PDB entry 7H2L | X-ray diffraction, 1.37 A resolution | chains A and B

# Chain A
Molecule: Serine protease subunit NS2B
From: Zika virus
Reference sequence: Q32ZE1 (POLG_ZIKV); residues 46-89 here correspond to UniProt positions 1414-1457 (UniProt number = residue number + 1368)
Amino-acid sequence (46 residues; numbered 44 to 89; the number before each row is that of its first residue):
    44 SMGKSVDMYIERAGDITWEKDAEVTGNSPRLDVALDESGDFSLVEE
Not modelled in the structure: 44-49, 89
Construct notes: expression tag (44-45)

# Chain B
Molecule: Serine protease NS3
From: Zika virus
Notes: EC 3.4.21.91, 3.6.1.15, 3.6.4.13
Reference sequence: Q32ZE1 (POLG_ZIKV); residues 11-177 here correspond to UniProt positions 1509-1675 (UniProt number = residue number + 1498)
Amino-acid sequence (168 residues; each row starts with the number of its first residue):
    10 MKEVKKGETTDGVYRVMTRRLLGSTQVGVGVMQEGVFHTMWHVTKGAALR
    60 SGEGRLDPYWGDVKQDLVSYCGPWKLDAAWDGLSEVQLLAVPPGERAKNI
   110 QTLPGIFKTKDGDIGAVALDYPAGTSGSPILDKCGRVIGLYGNGVVIKNG
   160 SYVSAITQGKREEETPVE
Not modelled in the structure: 10-15, 172-177
Construct notes: initiating methionine (10); conflict Lys107 (Arg1605 in Q32ZE1)
Swiss-Prot annotation at these positions:
  - active site (Charge relay system): His51, Asp75, Ser135
Small-molecule neighbours: 2-(3-fluorophenoxy)-N,N-dimethylacetamide (TT3): His51, Asp129, Tyr130, Pro131, Ala132, Ser135, Tyr150, Gly151, Val155, Gly159, Tyr161

# How chain A and chain B interact
Residue-residue contacts - 99 pairs, chain A then chain B:
  Asp50(A) - Arg28(B)
  Asp50(A) - Arg59(B)  salt bridge
  Met51(A) - Met26(B)
  Met51(A) - Val36(B)  hydrophobic
  Met51(A) - Val52(B)
  Met51(A) - Thr53(B)
  Met51(A) - Leu58(B)
  Met51(A) - Arg59(B)  hydrogen bond (backbone-backbone)
  Tyr52(A) - Arg24(B)
  Tyr52(A) - Val25(B)
  Tyr52(A) - Met26(B)  hydrogen bond (backbone-backbone)
  Tyr52(A) - Arg28(B)  hydrogen bond
  Tyr52(A) - Ser33(B)  hydrogen bond
  Tyr52(A) - Arg59(B)
  Ile53(A) - Tyr23(B)  hydrophobic
  Ile53(A) - Arg24(B)
  Ile53(A) - Met41(B)  hydrophobic
  Ile53(A) - Phe46(B)  hydrophobic
  Ile53(A) - Arg59(B)  hydrogen bond (backbone-backbone)
  Ile53(A) - Ser60(B)
  Ile53(A) - Leu65(B)  hydrophobic
  Glu54(A) - Tyr23(B)
  Glu54(A) - Arg24(B)  hydrogen bond (backbone-backbone)
  Arg55(A) - Glu17(B)
  Arg55(A) - Thr19(B)
  Arg55(A) - Asp20(B)  hydrogen bond (side chain-backbone)
  Arg55(A) - Gly21(B)
  Arg55(A) - Val22(B)
  Arg55(A) - Tyr23(B)
  Ala56(A) - Val22(B)  hydrogen bond (backbone-backbone)
  Ala56(A) - Val100(B)  hydrophobic
  Ala56(A) - Ala106(B)
  Gly57(A) - Gly21(B)
  Gly57(A) - Val22(B)  hydrogen bond (backbone-backbone)
  Asp58(A) - Leu98(B)
  Ile59(A) - Gly21(B)
  Ile59(A) - Val22(B)
  Ile59(A) - Val40(B)  hydrophobic
  Ile59(A) - Leu98(B)  hydrophobic
  Ile59(A) - Leu140(B)  hydrophobic
  Ile59(A) - Gly144(B)
  Ile59(A) - Val146(B)  hydrophobic
  Thr60(A) - Asn108(B)  hydrogen bond (backbone-side chain)
  Thr60(A) - Leu140(B)
  Trp61(A) - Glu94(B)
  Trp61(A) - Val95(B)
  Trp61(A) - Gln96(B)
  Trp61(A) - Gln110(B)
  Trp61(A) - Leu140(B)
  Trp61(A) - Asp141(B)
  Trp61(A) - Lys142(B)
  Glu62(A) - Gln96(B)  hydrogen bond (backbone-side chain)
  Glu62(A) - Asn108(B)
  Ala65(A) - Gln96(B)
  Ala65(A) - Asn108(B)
  Glu66(A) - Asn108(B)
  Glu66(A) - Ile109(B)
  Glu66(A) - Gln110(B)  hydrogen bond (backbone-backbone)
  Val67(A) - Glu94(B)
  Val67(A) - Gln110(B)
  Thr68(A) - Ile109(B)
  Thr68(A) - Gln110(B)  hydrogen bond (backbone-backbone)
  Thr68(A) - Thr111(B)  hydrogen bond (backbone-side chain)
  Thr68(A) - Leu128(B)
  Gly69(A) - Thr111(B)
  Gly69(A) - Ala127(B)
  Gly69(A) - Leu128(B)
  Asn70(A) - Leu112(B)
  Asn70(A) - Ala127(B)
  Ser71(A) - Leu112(B)  hydrogen bond (side chain-backbone)
  Ser71(A) - Pro113(B)
  Ser71(A) - Gly114(B)
  Pro72(A) - Gly114(B)
  Pro72(A) - Ile115(B)  hydrogen bond (backbone-backbone)
  Pro72(A) - Ala127(B)
  Arg73(A) - Ile115(B)
  Leu74(A) - Ile115(B)  hydrogen bond (backbone-backbone)
  Leu74(A) - Phe116(B)
  Leu74(A) - Lys117(B)  hydrogen bond (backbone-backbone)
  Leu74(A) - Ile156(B)  hydrophobic
  Asp75(A) - Lys117(B)
  Val76(A) - Phe116(B)  hydrophobic
  Val76(A) - Lys117(B)  hydrogen bond (backbone-backbone)
  Val76(A) - Thr118(B)
  Leu78(A) - Lys73(B)
  Asp79(A) - Lys73(B)
  Glu80(A) - Lys73(B)
  Ser81(A) - Val72(B)
  Gly82(A) - Val72(B)
  Gly82(A) - Lys73(B)
  Gly82(A) - Asn152(B)  hydrogen bond (backbone-side chain)
  Phe84(A) - Phe116(B)  hydrophobic
  Phe84(A) - Asn152(B)
  Phe84(A) - Gly153(B)
  Phe84(A) - Ala164(B)  hydrophobic
  Leu86(A) - Val154(B)  hydrophobic
  Leu86(A) - Val155(B)
  Leu86(A) - Ile156(B)  hydrophobic
  Glu88(A) - Lys157(B)
Other interface residues (no listed pair), chain A (34 interface residues in all): Ser85
Other interface residues (no listed pair), chain B (59 interface residues in all): Thr27, Ala57, Ile123, Pro138, Val162

# In short
34 residues of chain A face 59 of chain B across their interface, with 20 hydrogen bonds and 1 salt bridge.
Polar pairs include Asp50(A)-Arg59(B), Tyr52(A)-Arg28(B) and Tyr52(A)-Ser33(B). Chain B binds
2-(3-fluorophenoxy)-N,N-dimethylacetamide. Curated annotation (UniProt) lists 3 active-site residues on chain
B.
Chain A is Serine protease subunit NS2B and chain B is Serine protease NS3, both from Zika virus; the
structure, PanDDA analysis group deposition -- Crystal Structure of ZIKV NS2B-NS3 protease in complex with
Z19755216, was determined by X-ray diffraction.
